8W6B - chains C and H of the 8 polymer chains in the assembly; structure by X-ray diffraction, 2.39 A resolution.

== Chain C (and H) ==
Protein: RB1-inducible coiled-coil protein 1
Organism: Homo sapiens
Notes: chain H of this document is another copy of the same molecule, construct and numbering; everything in this record applies to it too
Reference sequence: Q8TDY2 (RBCC1_HUMAN); residue numbers follow UniProt; this construct covers 1343-1395
Chain sequence (57 residues; each row starts with the number of its first residue):
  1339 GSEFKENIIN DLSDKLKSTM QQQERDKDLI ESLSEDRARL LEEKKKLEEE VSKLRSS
Differences from the reference sequence: expression tag (1339-1342)
Curated features (UniProtKB/Swiss-Prot):
  - modified residue: Ser1370 (Phosphoserine)

== How chain C and chain H interact ==
Contacting residue pairs (10; chain C residue first):
  Phe1342(C) - Thr1357(H)
  Phe1342(C) - Gln1360(H)
  Ile1346(C) - Thr1357(H)
  Asp1349(C) - Asp1349(H)
  Asp1349(C) - Lys1353(H)
  Leu1350(C) - Leu1350(H)  hydrophobic
  Lys1353(C) - Asp1349(H)  salt bridge
  Lys1353(C) - Leu1350(H)
  Thr1357(C) - Phe1342(H)
  Thr1357(C) - Ile1346(H)
Interface residues without a listed pair, chain C (8 interface residues in all): Ser1356, Gln1360

== Summary ==
8 residues of chain C and 7 residues of chain H are in contact; the contacts include 1 salt bridge. The
salt-bridged pair is Lys1353(C)-Asp1349(H).
Both chains are RB1-inducible coiled-coil protein 1 (Homo sapiens). Entry 8W6B (crystal structure of TAX1BP1
SKICH domain in complex with RB1CC1 coiled-coil domain) was determined by X-ray diffraction (same publication
as 8W6A).
